Entry 9CQI (X-ray diffraction, 1.94 A resolution); this record covers chains A and B.

[Chain A]
Molecule: Serpin H1
Source organism: Canis lupus familiaris
UniProt: C7C419 (C7C419_CANLF); residue numbers follow UniProt; this construct covers 36-418
Sequence (387 residues; row label = number of the first residue in the row):
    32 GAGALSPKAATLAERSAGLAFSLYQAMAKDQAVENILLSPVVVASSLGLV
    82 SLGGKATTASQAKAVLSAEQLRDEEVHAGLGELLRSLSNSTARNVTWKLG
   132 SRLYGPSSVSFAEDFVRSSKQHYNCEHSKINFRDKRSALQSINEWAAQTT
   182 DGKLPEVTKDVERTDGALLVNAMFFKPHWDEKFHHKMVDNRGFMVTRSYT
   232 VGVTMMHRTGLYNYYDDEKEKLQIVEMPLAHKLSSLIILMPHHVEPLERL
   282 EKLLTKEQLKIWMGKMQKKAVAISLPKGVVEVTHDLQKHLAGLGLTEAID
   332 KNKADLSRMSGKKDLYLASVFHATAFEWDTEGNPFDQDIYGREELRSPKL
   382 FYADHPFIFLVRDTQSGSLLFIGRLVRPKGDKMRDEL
Disordered / not traced: 32-34
Sequence notes: expression tag (32-35)

[Chain B]
Molecule: anti-HSP47 Adnectin-44
Source organism: Homo sapiens
Sequence (107 residues; numbered -1 to 101 plus 4 insertion-coded residues; the number before each row is that of its first residue; a row labelled like 79A-79D holds insertion residues (79A, then the next letters in order); numbers below 1 keep their minus sign (Met-1 is residue -1)):
    -1 MGVSDVPRDLEVVAATPTSLLISWDAPPYYVRYYRITYGETGGNSPVQEF
    49 TVPGSKSTATISGLKPGVDYTITVYAEHPYY
79A-79D DPSS
    80 SYYFSSKPISINYRTPHHHHHH
Disordered / not traced: -1

[How chain A and chain B interact]
Residue-residue contacts - 49 pairs, chain A then chain B:
  Lys213(A) with Tyr79(B)
  Phe214(A) with Tyr79(B)
  His215(A) with Tyr79(B); Asp79A(B), salt bridge; Pro79B(B)
  Lys217(A) with Pro79B(B)
  Met218(A) with Tyr27(B); Tyr28(B), hydrophobic; Pro77(B); Tyr79(B); Pro79B(B)
  Val219(A) with Tyr28(B)
  Asp220(A) with Tyr28(B)
  Arg222(A) with Pro25(B), hydrogen bond (side chain-backbone); Pro26(B); Tyr27(B), hydrogen bond (side chain-backbone); Tyr28(B)
  His238(A) with Tyr27(B); Tyr28(B), hydrogen bond (side chain-backbone)
  Arg239(A) with Tyr27(B); Tyr78(B)
  Thr240(A) with Tyr27(B), hydrogen bond; Tyr78(B), hydrogen bond (backbone-backbone); Phe83(B)
  Asp247(A) with Gly0(B), hydrogen bond (side chain-backbone)
  Gln254(A) with Gly0(B)
  His273(A) with Gly0(B); Val1(B)
  His274(A) with Val1(B)
  Ala303(A) with Tyr27(B), hydrophobic; Phe83(B), hydrophobic
  Ile304(A) with Tyr27(B)
  Ser305(A) with Tyr27(B)
  Phe366(A) with Tyr79(B), hydrophobic
  Gln368(A) with Tyr79(B); Tyr81(B)
  Asp369(A) with Tyr81(B)
  Tyr371(A) with Tyr78(B), hydrophobic; Tyr79(B); Tyr81(B), hydrophobic
  Gly372(A) with Tyr81(B)
  Leu376(A) with Tyr78(B), hydrogen bond (backbone-side chain)
  Arg377(A) with Tyr78(B)
  Pro379(A) with Phe83(B)
  Leu381(A) with Asp3(B); Pro26(B), hydrophobic; Tyr27(B), hydrophobic
  Tyr383(A) with Pro26(B), hydrophobic; Tyr27(B)
Other interface residues (no listed pair), chain B (16 interface residues in all): Ala24, Val29

[Summary]
28 residues of chain A and 16 residues of chain B are in contact; the contacts include 7 hydrogen bonds and 1
salt bridge. Among the polar pairs are His215(A)-Asp79A(B), Arg222(A)-Pro25(B) and Arg222(A)-Tyr27(B).
Here chain A is Serpin H1 (Canis lupus familiaris) and chain B is anti-HSP47 Adnectin-44 (Homo sapiens). Entry
9CQI (Crystal structure of gaga-dog HSP47(36-418) in complex with adnectin-44) was determined by X-ray
diffraction, deposited together with 9CQE, 9CQF, 9CQG, 9CQH and 9CQJ.
